5DJC - chains A and C of the 3 polymer chains in the assembly; structure by X-ray diffraction, 2.10 A resolution.

Chain A:
Protein: Ig gamma-1 chain C region
Organism: Homo sapiens
UniProt: P01857 (IGHG1_HUMAN); residues 221-447 here correspond to UniProt positions 104-330 (UniProt number = residue number - 117)
Amino-acid sequence (227 residues; numbered 221 to 447; the number before each row is that of its first residue):
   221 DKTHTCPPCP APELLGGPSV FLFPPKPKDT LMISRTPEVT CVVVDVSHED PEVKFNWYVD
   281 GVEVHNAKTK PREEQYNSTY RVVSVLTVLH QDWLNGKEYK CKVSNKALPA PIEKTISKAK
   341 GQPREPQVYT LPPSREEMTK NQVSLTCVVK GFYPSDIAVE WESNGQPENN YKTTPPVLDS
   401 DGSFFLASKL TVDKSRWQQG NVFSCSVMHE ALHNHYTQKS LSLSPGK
Unresolved in the structure: 221-236, 444-447
Sequence notes: variant Glu356 (Asp239 in P01857), Met358 (Leu241 in P01857); engineered mutation Val368 (Leu251 in P01857), Ala407 (Tyr290 in P01857)
Swiss-Prot annotation at these positions:
  - glycosylation: Asn297 (N-linked (GlcNAc...) (complex) asparagine)
Disulfides: Cys261-Cys321, Cys367-Cys425
Covalent attachments: glycan linked to Asn297

Chain C:
Protein: Fc-III peptide
Amino-acid sequence (13 residues; numbered 1 to 13; the number before each row is that of its first residue):
     1 DCAWHLGELV WCT
Disulfides: Cys2-Cys12

Chain A / chain C interface:
Pairs across the interface - 32 pairs, chain A then chain C:
  Leu251(A) with Val10(C); Trp11(C)
  Met252(A) with Glu8(C); Leu9(C); Val10(C)
  Ile253(A) with Leu9(C), hydrophobic; Val10(C), hydrogen bond (backbone-backbone); Trp11(C), hydrophobic
  Ser254(A) with Glu8(C), hydrogen bond; Leu9(C), hydrogen bond (side chain-backbone)
  Arg255(A) with Glu8(C), salt bridge
  His310(A) with Trp11(C)
  Gln311(A) with Trp11(C)
  Glu380(A) with His5(C), salt bridge
  Glu382(A) with Leu6(C)
  Gly385(A) with Leu6(C)
  Ser426(A) with His5(C)
  Met428(A) with His5(C)
  His433(A) with Asp1(C), salt bridge; Thr13(C)
  Asn434(A) with Asp1(C), hydrogen bond (side chain-backbone); Cys2(C); Ala3(C); Val10(C); Trp11(C); Cys12(C); Thr13(C), hydrogen bond (side chain-backbone)
  His435(A) with Trp11(C)
  Tyr436(A) with Ala3(C), hydrophobic; Trp4(C), hydrogen bond (side chain-backbone); His5(C), hydrogen bond; Val10(C), hydrophobic
Interface residues without a listed pair, chain A (21 interface residues in all): Lys248, Thr250, Leu314, Gln386, Pro387

Overview:
Chain A and chain C form an interface of 21 and 12 residues respectively; the contacts include 7 hydrogen
bonds and 3 salt bridges. Polar pairs include Arg255(A)-Glu8(C), Glu380(A)-His5(C) and His433(A)-Asp1(C).
Chain A is Ig gamma-1 chain C region (Homo sapiens) and chain C is Fc-III peptide; the structure, Fc
Heterodimer Design 8.1 L368V/Y407A + T366V/K409F, was determined by X-ray diffraction (same publication as
5DI8, 5DJ0, 5DJ2, 5DJ6, 5DJ8, 5DJA and 10 further entries).
